Entry 8EJ6 (X-ray diffraction, 1.39 A resolution); this record covers chains C and F of the 3 polymer chains in the assembly.

[Chain C]
Molecule: 16-nt DNA strand
Sequence (16 nucleotides; each row starts with the number of its first residue):
     1 AATAAGAGGA ATGGGG

[Chain F]
Name: Transcription factor PU.1
Organism: Homo sapiens
Notes: fragment: ETS-Domain
UniProtKB: P17947 (SPI1_HUMAN); numbering as in UniProt (aligned over 165-270)
Amino-acid sequence (106 residues; row label = number of the first residue in the row):
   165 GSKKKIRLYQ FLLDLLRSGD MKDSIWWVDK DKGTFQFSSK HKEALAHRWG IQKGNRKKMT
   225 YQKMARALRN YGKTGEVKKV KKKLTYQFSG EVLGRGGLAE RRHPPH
Not modelled in the structure: 165-168, 260-270
Swiss-Prot annotation at these positions:
  - DNA-binding region: Ile170 to Ser253 (ETS)
  - binding site (DNA): Lys217, Arg230, Arg233, Lys243
  - natural variant: His211 (H211P: In AGM10), Val241 (V241G: In AGM10)

[Chain C / chain F interface]
Residue-residue contacts - 13 pairs, chain C then chain F:
  DA5(C) - Ser203(F)  hydrogen bond to the phosphate
  DA5(C) - Lys206(F)  salt bridge to the phosphate
  DG6(C) - Lys243(F)  salt bridge to the phosphate
  DG6(C) - Lys246(F)  phosphate contact
  DG6(C) - Lys247(F)  phosphate contact
  DG6(C) - Leu248(F)  hydrogen bond to the phosphate
  DA7(C) - Gln226(F)  base contact
  DA7(C) - Arg233(F)  hydrogen bond to the base
  DA7(C) - Lys243(F)  phosphate contact
  DG8(C) - Arg230(F)  hydrogen bond to the base
  DG8(C) - Arg233(F)  hydrogen bond to the base
  DG9(C) - Arg230(F)  hydrogen bond to the base
  DA10(C) - Arg230(F)  base contact
Also at the interface, not in a pair above, chain F (10 interface residues in all): Tyr225

[Summary]
Chain C and chain F form an interface of 6 and 10 residues respectively; the contacts include 6 hydrogen bonds
and 2 salt bridges. Among the polar pairs are DA7(C)-Arg233(F), DG8(C)-Arg230(F) and DG8(C)-Arg233(F). UniProt
lists a DNA-binding region and 4 DNA-binding residues on chain F.
Chain C is a 16-nt DNA strand and chain F is Transcription factor PU.1 (Homo sapiens); the structure, Human
PU.1 ETS-Domain (165-270) Bound to d(AATAAGAGGAATGGGG), was determined by X-ray diffraction together with
8E3K, 8E3R, 8E4H, 8E5Y, 8EBH, 8EE9 and 14 further entries from the same study.
